7DRI - chains A and C of the 4 polymer chains in the assembly; structure by X-ray diffraction, 2.72 A resolution.

[Chain A (and C)]
Name: DUF1524 domain
From: Streptomyces scabiei
Notes: fragment: DUF1524 domain; chain C of this document is another copy of the same molecule, construct and numbering; everything in this record applies to it too
Reference sequence: A0A100JVX1 (A0A100JVX1_STRSC); numbering as in UniProt (aligned over 328-820)
Amino-acid sequence (493 residues; numbered 328 to 820; the number before each row is that of its first residue):
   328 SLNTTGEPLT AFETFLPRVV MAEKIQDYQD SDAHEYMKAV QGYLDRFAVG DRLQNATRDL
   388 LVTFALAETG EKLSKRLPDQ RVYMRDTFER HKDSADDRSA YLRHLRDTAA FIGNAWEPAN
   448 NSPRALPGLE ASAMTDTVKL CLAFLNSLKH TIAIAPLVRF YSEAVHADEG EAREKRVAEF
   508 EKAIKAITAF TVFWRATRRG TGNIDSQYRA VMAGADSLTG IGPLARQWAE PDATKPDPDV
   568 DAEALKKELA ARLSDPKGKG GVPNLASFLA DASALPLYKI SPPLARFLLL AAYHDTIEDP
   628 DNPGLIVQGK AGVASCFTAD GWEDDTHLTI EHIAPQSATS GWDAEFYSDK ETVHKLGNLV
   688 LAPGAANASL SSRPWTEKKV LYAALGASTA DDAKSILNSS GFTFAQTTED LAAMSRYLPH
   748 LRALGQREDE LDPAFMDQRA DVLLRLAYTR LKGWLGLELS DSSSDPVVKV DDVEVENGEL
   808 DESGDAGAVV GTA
Not modelled in the structure: 328-330, 802-820 (chain C: 328-332, 801-820)

[Interface between chain A and chain C]
Contacting residue pairs - 33 pairs, chain A then chain C:
  N447(A) with A740(C)
  N448(A) with H654(C); A740(C); M741(C); S742(C); R743(C), hydrogen bond (backbone-side chain)
  P450(A) with S642(C); R743(C)
  A452(A) with G639(C)
  G455(A) with A638(C), hydrogen bond (backbone-backbone)
  L456(A) with A638(C); G639(C)
  E457(A) with A638(C)
  A458(A) with H621(C)
  D463(A) with K466(C), salt bridge
  K466(A) with D463(C), salt bridge; D647(C), salt bridge
  H621(A) with A458(C)
  A638(A) with P454(C); G455(C), hydrogen bond (backbone-backbone); L456(C); E457(C)
  G639(A) with A452(C); L456(C)
  D647(A) with K466(C), salt bridge
  H654(A) with N448(C), hydrogen bond
  T716(A) with R373(C)
  A740(A) with N447(C); N448(C)
  M741(A) with N448(C)
  S742(A) with N448(C)
  R743(A) with N448(C), hydrogen bond (side chain-backbone); P450(C)
Interface residues without a listed pair, chain A (25 interface residues in all): R373, S449, P454, D622, S642
Interface residues without a listed pair, chain C (27 interface residues in all): D372, S449, L453, D622, T716

[Summary]
25 residues of chain A and 27 residues of chain C are in contact; the contacts include 5 hydrogen bonds and 4
salt bridges. Among the polar pairs are D463(A)-K466(C), K466(A)-D647(C) and N448(A)-R743(C).
Chain A and chain C are both DUF1524 domain (Streptomyces scabiei); the structure, Structure of
SspE_CTD_41658, was determined by X-ray diffraction together with 7DRR and 7DRS from the same study.
